1HGH - chains C and E of the 6 polymer chains in the assembly; structure by X-ray diffraction, 2.70 A resolution.

[Chain C (and E)]
Name: Hemagglutinin, chain HA1
Source organism: Influenza A virus
Notes: chain E of this document is another copy of the same molecule, construct and numbering; everything in this record applies to it too
Reference sequence: P03437 (HEMA_IAAIC); residues 1-328 here correspond to UniProt positions 17-344 (UniProt number = residue number + 16)
Sequence (328 residues; row label = number of the first residue in the row):
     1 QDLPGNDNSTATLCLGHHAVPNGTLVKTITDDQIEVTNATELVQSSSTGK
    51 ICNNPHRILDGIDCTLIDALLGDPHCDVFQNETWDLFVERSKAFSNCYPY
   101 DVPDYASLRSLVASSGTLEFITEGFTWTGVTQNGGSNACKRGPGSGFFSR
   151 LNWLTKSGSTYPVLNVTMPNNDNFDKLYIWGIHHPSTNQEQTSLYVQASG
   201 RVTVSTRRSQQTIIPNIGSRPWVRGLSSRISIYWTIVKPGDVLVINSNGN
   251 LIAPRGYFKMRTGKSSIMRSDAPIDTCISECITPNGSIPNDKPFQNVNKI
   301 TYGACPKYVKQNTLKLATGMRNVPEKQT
Disulfides: Cys52-Cys277, Cys64-Cys76, Cys97-Cys139, Cys281-Cys305
Covalently attached groups: N-acetylglucosamine (NAG) linked to Asn38, Asn81, Asn285; glycan linked to Asn165
Ligand contacts:
  - MNA (2-O-methyl-5-N-acetyl-alpha-D-neuraminic acid), molecule 1: Glu89, Tyr105, Ala106, Arg109, Arg269
  - MNA, molecule 2: Tyr98, Gly134, Gly135, Ser136, Asn137, Trp153, Thr155, His183, Glu190, Leu194, Leu226, Ser228
Swiss-Prot annotation at these positions:
  - glycosylation (N-linked (GlcNAc...) asparagine): Asn8, Asn22, Asn38, Asn81, Asn165, Asn285

[Chain C / chain E interface]
Residue-residue contacts (21):
  Asp101(C) - Gln210(E)  hydrogen bond
  His184(C) - Gln210(E)
  Asn216(C) - Thr212(E)  hydrogen bond
  Ile217(C) - Arg201(E)  hydrogen bond (backbone-side chain)
  Ile217(C) - Thr203(E)
  Gly218(C) - Asn246(E)
  Ser219(C) - Asn165(E)
  Ser219(C) - Ser205(E)
  Ser219(C) - Val244(E)
  Ser219(C) - Asn246(E)
  Arg220(C) - Ser205(E)
  Arg220(C) - Gln210(E)  hydrogen bond
  Arg220(C) - Thr212(E)
  Pro221(C) - Ser205(E)
  Pro221(C) - Thr206(E)
  Pro221(C) - Arg207(E)
  Pro221(C) - Val242(E)  hydrophobic
  Pro221(C) - Val244(E)  hydrophobic
  Trp222(C) - Arg207(E)
  Val223(C) - Arg207(E)
  Ser231(C) - Gln210(E)
Interface residues without a listed pair, chain C (12 interface residues in all): Arg229

[Overview]
The interface between chain C and chain E involves 12 residues on one side and 11 on the other, with 4
hydrogen bonds. Polar pairs include Asp101(C)-Gln210(E), Asn216(C)-Thr212(E) and Ile217(C)-Arg201(E). Bound to
chain C: compound MNA. Covalently linked N-acetylglucosamine: at Asn38(C), Asn81(C) and Asn285(C).
Both chains are Hemagglutinin, chain HA1 (Influenza A virus). Entry 1HGH (Binding of influenza virus
hemagglutinin to analogs of its cell-surface receptor, sialic acid: analysis by proton ...) was determined by
X-ray diffraction together with 1HGD, 1HGE, 1HGF, 1HGG, 1HGI and 1HGJ from the same study.
